6RET - chains 1 and 5 of the 31 polymer chains in the assembly; structure by electron microscopy, 4.30 A resolution (low resolution: residue-level contacts below are approximate; hydrogen-bond / salt-bridge calls are withheld).

# Chain 1
Protein: ATP synthase associated protein ASA1
Organism: Polytomella sp. Pringsheim 198.80
Reference sequence: Q85JD5 (Q85JD5_9CHLO); residues 1-618 here = UniProt positions 1-618
Sequence (618 residues; each row starts with the number of its first residue):
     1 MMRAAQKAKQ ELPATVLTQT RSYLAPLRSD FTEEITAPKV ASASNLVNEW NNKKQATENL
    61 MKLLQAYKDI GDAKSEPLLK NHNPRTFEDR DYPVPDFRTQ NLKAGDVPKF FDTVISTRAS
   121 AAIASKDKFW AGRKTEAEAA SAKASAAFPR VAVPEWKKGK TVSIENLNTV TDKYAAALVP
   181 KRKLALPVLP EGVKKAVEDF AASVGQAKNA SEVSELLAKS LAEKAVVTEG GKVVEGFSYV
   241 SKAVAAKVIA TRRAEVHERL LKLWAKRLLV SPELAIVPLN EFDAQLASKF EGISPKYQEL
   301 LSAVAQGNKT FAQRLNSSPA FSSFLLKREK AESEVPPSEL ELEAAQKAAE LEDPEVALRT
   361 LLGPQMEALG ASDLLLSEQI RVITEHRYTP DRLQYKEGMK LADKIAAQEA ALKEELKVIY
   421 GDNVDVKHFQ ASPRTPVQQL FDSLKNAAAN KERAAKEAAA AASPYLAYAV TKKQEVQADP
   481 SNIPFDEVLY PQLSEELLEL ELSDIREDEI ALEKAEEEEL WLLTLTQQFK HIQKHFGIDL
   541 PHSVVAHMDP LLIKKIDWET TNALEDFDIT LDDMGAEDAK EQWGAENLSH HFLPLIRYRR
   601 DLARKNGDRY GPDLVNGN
Not modelled in the structure: 1-22, 618

# Chain 5
Protein: Mitochondrial F1F0 ATP synthase associated 14 kDa protein
Organism: Polytomella sp. Pringsheim 198.80
Reference sequence: A0A024FSR7 (A0A024FSR7_9CHLO); residue numbers follow UniProt; this construct covers 1-123
Sequence (123 residues; row label = number of the first residue in the row):
     1 MKLLPESLQQ EAATAAVVAS WVLWHLDTQL LPTIMREHKL HACWAAAAKR YNEKLFKLNP
    61 SYDRVLSLPA VSKNQVLENV FHTAPKAPVE HLEKMVSANS KVYDALNLQS KRVLIWQVKP
   121 ALF

# Interface between chain 1 and chain 5
Residue-residue contacts - 124 pairs, chain 1 then chain 5:
  L79(1) - V80(5)
  H82(1) - N79(5)
  H82(1) - V80(5)
  H82(1) - H82(5)
  N83(1) - V76(5)
  P84(1) - V71(5)
  P84(1) - Q75(5)
  R85(1) - P69(5)
  R85(1) - V71(5)
  R85(1) - S72(5)
  E88(1) - P69(5)
  E88(1) - A70(5)
  E88(1) - V71(5)
  R90(1) - S67(5)
  R90(1) - P69(5)
  R98(1) - F56(5)
  R98(1) - K57(5)
  R98(1) - N59(5)
  F111(1) - D63(5)
  F111(1) - L66(5)
  I115(1) - V65(5)
  I115(1) - A70(5)
  R118(1) - L66(5)
  R118(1) - A70(5)
  A122(1) - V71(5)
  K126(1) - N79(5)
  V151(1) - M95(5)
  V153(1) - M95(5)
  P154(1) - N99(5)
  W156(1) - L106(5)
  T161(1) - L106(5)
  V162(1) - L106(5)
  V162(1) - N107(5)
  S163(1) - N107(5)
  I164(1) - Y103(5)
  I164(1) - N107(5)
  L167(1) - Y103(5)
  L167(1) - N107(5)
  Y174(1) - H91(5)
  Y174(1) - L92(5)
  Y174(1) - M95(5)
  Y174(1) - N99(5)
  A175(1) - L92(5)
  L178(1) - P88(5)
  L178(1) - V89(5)
  L178(1) - L92(5)
  L286(1) - Y62(5)
  A287(1) - F56(5)
  S288(1) - F56(5)
  F290(1) - N52(5)
  F290(1) - E53(5)
  E291(1) - K49(5)
  Q394(1) - V65(5)
  E397(1) - N74(5)
  E397(1) - Q75(5)
  K400(1) - N74(5)
  L401(1) - K73(5)
  L401(1) - N74(5)
  K404(1) - N74(5)
  Q408(1) - F81(5)
  S463(1) - Y103(5)
  S463(1) - D104(5)
  P464(1) - Y103(5)
  Y465(1) - V96(5)
  Y465(1) - N99(5)
  Y465(1) - Y103(5)
  L466(1) - S100(5)
  A469(1) - V96(5)
  K473(1) - E93(5)
  Q477(1) - V89(5)
  L500(1) - K73(5)
  E501(1) - K73(5)
  E507(1) - L68(5)
  E507(1) - P69(5)
  A511(1) - L68(5)
  K514(1) - R64(5)
  A515(1) - R64(5)
  E518(1) - P60(5)
  W521(1) - L55(5)
  L522(1) - N59(5)
  L525(1) - Y51(5)
  L525(1) - L55(5)
  F529(1) - W44(5)
  F536(1) - E37(5)
  H542(1) - T33(5)
  H542(1) - R36(5)
  H542(1) - E37(5)
  V545(1) - L40(5)
  L552(1) - L40(5)
  I553(1) - R36(5)
  I556(1) - M35(5)
  I556(1) - R36(5)
  I556(1) - K39(5)
  I556(1) - L40(5)
  D557(1) - R36(5)
  E559(1) - K39(5)
  T560(1) - M35(5)
  L564(1) - K39(5)
  E565(1) - L31(5)
  E565(1) - M35(5)
  E565(1) - K39(5)
  D568(1) - H38(5)
  D568(1) - A42(5)
  K580(1) - A46(5)
  E581(1) - A46(5)
  E581(1) - A47(5)
  E581(1) - K49(5)
  E581(1) - R50(5)
  Q582(1) - R50(5)
  W583(1) - K39(5)
  W583(1) - C43(5)
  G584(1) - A47(5)
  A585(1) - R50(5)
  N587(1) - C43(5)
  L588(1) - W44(5)
  H591(1) - W44(5)
  H591(1) - Y51(5)
  F592(1) - Y51(5)
  F592(1) - K54(5)
  F592(1) - L55(5)
  F592(1) - L58(5)
  L595(1) - L58(5)
  R599(1) - L58(5)
  R599(1) - P60(5)
Other interface residues (no listed pair), chain 1 (93 interface residues in all): P95, D96, F97, V114, A119, A152, F282, D283, K289, R392, L497, D504, D508, F567, D578
Other interface residues (no listed pair), chain 5 (64 interface residues in all): P32, H41, L77, E78, V102, S110, I115

# In short
93 residues of chain 1 face 64 of chain 5 across their interface.
Here chain 1 is ATP synthase associated protein ASA1 and chain 5 is Mitochondrial F1F0 ATP synthase associated
14 kDa protein, both from Polytomella sp. Pringsheim 198.80. Entry 6RET (Cryo-EM structure of Polytomella
F-ATP synthase, Rotary substate 3C, monomer-masked refinement) was determined by electron microscopy (same
publication as 6RD4, 6RD5, 6RD6, 6RD7, 6RD8, 6RD9 and 46 further entries).
